4YLD - chains A and B; structure by X-ray diffraction, 1.70 A resolution.

== Chain A (and B) ==
Protein: Sclerotium Rolfsii lectin variant 1 (SSR1)
From: Athelia rolfsii
Notes: chain B of this document is another copy of the same molecule, construct and numbering; everything in this record applies to it too
Amino-acid sequence (141 residues; row label = number of the first residue in the row):
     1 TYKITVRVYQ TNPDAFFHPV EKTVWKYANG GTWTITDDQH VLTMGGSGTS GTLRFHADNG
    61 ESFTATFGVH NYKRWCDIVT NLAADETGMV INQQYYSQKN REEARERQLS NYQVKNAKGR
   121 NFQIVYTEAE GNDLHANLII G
From the paper describing this entry:
  - conformationally variable residues (loop rearrangement, side-chain flip): Asn81 to Glu86

== How chain A and chain B interact ==
Residue-residue contacts (43; chain A residue first):
  Pro19(A) with Trp33(B)
  Val20(A) with Thr32(B); Trp33(B), hydrogen bond (backbone-backbone)
  Glu21(A) with Lys22(B); Thr23(B); Val24(B), hydrogen bond (side chain-backbone)
  Lys22(A) with Glu21(B); Lys22(B), hydrogen bond (backbone-backbone)
  Thr23(A) with Glu21(B); Thr23(B); Met89(B)
  Val24(A) with Glu21(B), hydrogen bond (backbone-side chain); Arg54(B); Thr87(B), hydrogen bond (backbone-side chain); Met89(B)
  Trp25(A) with Thr87(B); Met89(B), hydrophobic
  Lys26(A) with Asp85(B); Val90(B)
  Asn29(A) with Ala84(B)
  Gly30(A) with Thr87(B)
  Gly31(A) with Arg54(B), hydrogen bond (backbone-side chain)
  Thr32(A) with Val20(B)
  Trp33(A) with Pro19(B); Val20(B), hydrogen bond (backbone-backbone)
  Thr34(A) with His18(B)
  Arg54(A) with Val24(B); Gly31(B), hydrogen bond (side chain-backbone)
  Ala84(A) with Asn29(B); Gly30(B)
  Asp85(A) with Lys26(B)
  Thr87(A) with Val24(B), hydrogen bond (side chain-backbone); Trp25(B); Lys26(B)
  Met89(A) with Val24(B); Trp25(B), hydrophobic; Met89(B); Asn92(B); Gln93(B)
  Val90(A) with Lys26(B)
  Asn92(A) with Met89(B)
  Gln93(A) with Met89(B); Gln93(B)
Also at the interface, not in a pair above, chain A (23 interface residues in all): His18
Also at the interface, not in a pair above, chain B (23 interface residues in all): Thr34

== In short ==
The chain A/chain B interface involves 23 residues from each chain, with 9 hydrogen bonds. Among the polar
pairs are Glu21(A)-Val24(B), Val24(A)-Thr87(B) and Gly31(A)-Arg54(B). From the paper: conformational
variability at Asn81(A).
Chain A and chain B are both Sclerotium Rolfsii lectin variant 1 (SSR1) (Athelia rolfsii); the structure, The
crystal structure of Sclerotium Rolfsii lectin variant 1 (SSR1), was determined by X-ray diffraction together
with 4Z2Q and 4Z2S from the same study.
